PDB entry 7OBN | X-ray diffraction, 2.45 A resolution | chains C and A of the 3 polymer chains in the assembly

== Chain C ==
Molecule: 21-nt DNA strand
Sequence (21 nucleotides; row label = number of the first residue in the row):
    22 ATTGCGACCCCACTATCGGAA
Modified positions: OMC (o2'-methylycytidine-5'-monophosphate) at position 30

== Chain A ==
Name: DNA ligase
Source organism: Burkholderia pseudomallei
Sequence (321 residues; each row starts with the number of its first residue):
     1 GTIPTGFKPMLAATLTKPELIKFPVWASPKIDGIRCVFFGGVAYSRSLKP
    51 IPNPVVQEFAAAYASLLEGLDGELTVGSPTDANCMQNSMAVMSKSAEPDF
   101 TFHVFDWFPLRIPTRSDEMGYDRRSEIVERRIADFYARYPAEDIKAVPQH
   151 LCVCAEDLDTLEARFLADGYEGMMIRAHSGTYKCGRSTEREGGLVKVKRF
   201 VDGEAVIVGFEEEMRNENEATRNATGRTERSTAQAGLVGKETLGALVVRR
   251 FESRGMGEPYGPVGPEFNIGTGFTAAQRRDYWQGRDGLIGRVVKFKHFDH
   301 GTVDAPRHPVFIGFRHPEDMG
Unresolved in the structure: 1, 95-98, 112-116, 139-142, 253-257, 319-321
Ligand contacts: adenosine monophosphate (AMP): Ala12, Ser28, Pro29, Lys30, Ile31, Arg35, Arg46, Glu73, Phe105, Val147, Met174, Arg176, Arg186, Leu194, Lys196
Reported in the primary citation:
  - binding site for the 21-nt DNA strand (chain C): Glu229, Ser231
  - binding site for the 21-nt DNA strand: Arg222, Arg227, Arg230

== Interface between chain C and chain A ==
Residue-residue contacts (36):
  DC26(C) - Gln234(A)  sugar contact
  DG27(C) - Thr232(A)  phosphate contact
  DG27(C) - Ala233(A)  phosphate contact
  DG27(C) - Gln234(A)  phosphate contact
  DA28(C) - Ser231(A)  hydrogen bond to the phosphate
  DA28(C) - Thr232(A)  hydrogen bond to the phosphate
  DC29(C) - Lys49(A)  phosphate contact
  OMC_30(C) - Ile34(A)  sugar contact
  OMC_30(C) - Ser45(A)  hydrogen bond to the phosphate
  OMC_30(C) - Ser47(A)  hydrogen bond to the phosphate
  OMC_30(C) - Lys49(A)  phosphate contact
  OMC_30(C) - Gln86(A)  sugar contact
  DC31(C) - Gly33(A)  sugar contact
  DC31(C) - Ile34(A)  phosphate contact
  DC31(C) - Arg35(A)  hydrogen bond to the phosphate
  DC31(C) - Arg46(A)  phosphate contact
  DC32(C) - Lys30(A)  salt bridge to the phosphate
  DC32(C) - Arg46(A)  salt bridge to the phosphate
  DC32(C) - Lys196(A)  salt bridge to the phosphate
  DC32(C) - His308(A)  sugar contact
  DA33(C) - Lys196(A)  salt bridge to the phosphate
  DA33(C) - Phe200(A)  phosphate contact
  DA33(C) - Thr271(A)  base contact
  DA33(C) - Phe298(A)  phosphate contact
  DA33(C) - Val310(A)  phosphate contact
  DC34(C) - Phe200(A)  phosphate contact
  DC34(C) - Thr271(A)  hydrogen bond to the sugar
  DC34(C) - Gly272(A)  phosphate contact
  DC34(C) - Lys296(A)  salt bridge to the phosphate
  DC34(C) - Val310(A)  sugar contact
  DT35(C) - Phe273(A)  sugar contact
  DT35(C) - Thr274(A)  phosphate contact
  DT35(C) - Ala275(A)  phosphate contact
  DA36(C) - Thr274(A)  phosphate contact
  DA36(C) - Ala275(A)  hydrogen bond to the phosphate
  DA42(C) - Arg190(A)  phosphate contact
Other interface residues (no listed pair), chain A (28 interface residues in all): Met89, Glu229, Ala276

== In short ==
Chain C and chain A form an interface of 12 and 28 residues respectively, with 7 hydrogen bonds and 5 salt
bridges. Among the polar pairs are DC34(C)-Thr271(A), DA28(C)-Ser231(A) and DA28(C)-Thr232(A). The paper
reports a binding site for the 21-nt DNA strand at Arg222(A), Arg227(A) and Arg230(A); a binding site for the
21-nt DNA strand (chain C) at Glu229(A) and Ser231(A).
Here chain C is a 21-nt DNA strand and chain A is DNA ligase (Burkholderia pseudomallei). Entry 7OBN
(Structural investigations of a new L3 DNA ligase: structure-function analysis) was determined by X-ray
diffraction.
